PDB entry 6R9B | electron microscopy, 3.80 A resolution | chains D and F of the 7 polymer chains in the assembly

[Chain D]
Protein: DNA-directed RNA polymerase subunit beta'
Source organism: Escherichia coli (strain K12)
Notes: EC 2.7.7.6
Reference sequence: P0A8T7 (RPOC_ECOLI); residue numbers follow UniProt; this construct covers 1-1407
Amino-acid sequence (1407 residues; numbered 1 to 1407; the number before each row is that of its first residue):
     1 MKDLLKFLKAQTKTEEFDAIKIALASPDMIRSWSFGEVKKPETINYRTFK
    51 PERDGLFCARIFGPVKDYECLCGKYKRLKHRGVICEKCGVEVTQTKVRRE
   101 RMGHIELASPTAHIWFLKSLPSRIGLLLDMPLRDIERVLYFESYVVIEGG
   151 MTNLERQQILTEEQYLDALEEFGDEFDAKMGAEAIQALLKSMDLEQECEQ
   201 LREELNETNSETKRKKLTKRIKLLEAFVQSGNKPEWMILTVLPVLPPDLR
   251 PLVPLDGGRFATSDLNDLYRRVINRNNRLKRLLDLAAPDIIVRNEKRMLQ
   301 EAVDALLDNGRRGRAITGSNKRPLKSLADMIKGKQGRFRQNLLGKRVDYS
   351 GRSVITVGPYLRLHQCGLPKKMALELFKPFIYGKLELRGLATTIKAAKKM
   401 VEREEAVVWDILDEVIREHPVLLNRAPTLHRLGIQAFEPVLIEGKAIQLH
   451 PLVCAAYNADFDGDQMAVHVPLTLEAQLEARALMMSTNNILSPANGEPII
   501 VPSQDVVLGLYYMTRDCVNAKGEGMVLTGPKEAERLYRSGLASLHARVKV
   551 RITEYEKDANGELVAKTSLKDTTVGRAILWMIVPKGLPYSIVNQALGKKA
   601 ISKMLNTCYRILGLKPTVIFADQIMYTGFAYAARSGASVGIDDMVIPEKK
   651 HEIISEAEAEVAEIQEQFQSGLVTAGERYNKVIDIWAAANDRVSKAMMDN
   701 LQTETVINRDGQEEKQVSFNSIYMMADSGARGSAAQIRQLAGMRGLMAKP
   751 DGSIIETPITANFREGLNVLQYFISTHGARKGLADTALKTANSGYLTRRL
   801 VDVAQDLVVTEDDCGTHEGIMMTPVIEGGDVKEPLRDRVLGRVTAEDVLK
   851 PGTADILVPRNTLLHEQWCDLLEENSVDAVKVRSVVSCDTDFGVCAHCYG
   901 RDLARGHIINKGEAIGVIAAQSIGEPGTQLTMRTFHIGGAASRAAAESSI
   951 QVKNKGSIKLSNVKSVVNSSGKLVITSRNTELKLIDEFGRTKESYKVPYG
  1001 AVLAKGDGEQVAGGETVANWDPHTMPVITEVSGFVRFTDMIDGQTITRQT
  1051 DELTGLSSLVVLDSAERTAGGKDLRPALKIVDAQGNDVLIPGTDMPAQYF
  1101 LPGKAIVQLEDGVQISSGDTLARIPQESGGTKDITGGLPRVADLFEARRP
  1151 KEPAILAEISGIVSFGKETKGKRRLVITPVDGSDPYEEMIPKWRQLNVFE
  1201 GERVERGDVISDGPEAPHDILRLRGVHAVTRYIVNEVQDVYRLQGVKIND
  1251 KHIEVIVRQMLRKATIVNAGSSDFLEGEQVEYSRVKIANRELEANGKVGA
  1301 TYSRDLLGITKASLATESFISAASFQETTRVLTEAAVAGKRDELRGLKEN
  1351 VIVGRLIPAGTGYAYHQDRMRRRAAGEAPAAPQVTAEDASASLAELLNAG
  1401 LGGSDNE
Disordered / not traced: 1-14, 255-258, 937-946, 1050-1056, 1069-1074, 1092-1096, 1126-1132, 1377-1407
Disulfides: C814-C895
Swiss-Prot annotation at these positions:
  - binding site (Zn(2+)): C70, C72, C85, C88, C814, C888, C895, C898
  - binding site (Mg(2+)): D460, D462, D464
  - modified residue: K983 (N6-acetyllysine)
  - mutagenesis: Q504 (Q504P: Resistant to antibiotics salinamide A and B), N690 (N690D: Resistant to antibiotics salinamide A and B), M697 (M697V: Resistant to antibiotics salinamide A and B), A735 (A735T: Resistant to antibiotics salinamide A and B), R738 (R738C/H/P/S: Resistant to antibiotics salinamide A and B), A748 (A748E: Resistant to antibiotics salinamide A and B), P758 (P758S/T: Resistant to antibiotics salinamide A and B), F763 (F763C: Resistant to antibiotics salinamide A and B), S775 (S775A: Resistant to antibiotics salinamide A and B), A779 (A779T/V: Resistant to antibiotics salinamide A and B), R780 (R780C: Resistant to antibiotics salinamide A and B), G782 (G782A/C: Resistant to antibiotics salinamide A and B), 1 further mutagenesis entry in UniProt

[Chain F]
Protein: Overcome classical restriction gp0.3
Source organism: Enterobacteria phage T7
Reference sequence: P03775 (OCR_BPT7); residues 0-116 here correspond to UniProt positions 1-117 (UniProt number = residue number + 1)
Amino-acid sequence (117 residues; numbered 0 to 116; the number before each row is that of its first residue; numbering starts at 0):
     0 MAMSNMTYNNVFDHAYEMLKENIRYDDIRDTDDLHDAIHMAADNAVPHYY
    50 ADIFSVMASEGIDLEFEDSGLMPDTKDVIRILQARIYEQLTIDLWEDAED
   100 LLNEYLEEVEEYEEDEE
Disordered / not traced: 0-4, 109-116

[Chain D / chain F interface]
Contacting residue pairs (26; chain D residue first):
  L117(D) - W94(F)
  K118(D) - W94(F)
  L120(D) - W94(F)  hydrophobic
  L120(D) - E95(F)
  P131(D) - E66(F)
  L132(D) - E66(F)
  R133(D) - E66(F)
  R133(D) - D67(F)
  E211(D) - E59(F)
  T212(D) - D62(F)  hydrogen bond
  G310(D) - D31(F)
  G313(D) - D31(F)
  R314(D) - D31(F)
  A315(D) - D31(F)
  I316(D) - D29(F)
  I316(D) - D31(F)
  Q335(D) - L101(F)
  Q335(D) - N102(F)
  Y795(D) - E106(F)
  F1325(D) - N102(F)
  F1325(D) - E106(F)
  Q1326(D) - D99(F)
  Q1326(D) - N102(F)
  E1327(D) - E98(F)
  E1327(D) - N102(F)
  R1330(D) - E98(F)
Interface residues without a listed pair, chain D (25 interface residues in all): K215, K216, L217, G336, A791, S1324
Interface residues without a listed pair, chain F (17 interface residues in all): S58, G60, L105, E107

[Overview]
Chain D and chain F form an interface of 25 and 17 residues respectively; the contacts include 1 hydrogen
bond. Its one hydrogen-bonded contact is T212(D)-D62(F). Curated annotation (UniProt) lists 8 Zn2+-binding
residues, 3 Mg2+-binding residues and 13 mutagenesis sites on chain D.
Here chain D is DNA-directed RNA polymerase subunit beta' (Escherichia coli (strain K12)) and chain F is
Overcome classical restriction gp0.3 (Enterobacteria phage T7). Entry 6R9B (Cryo-EM structure of bacterial
RNAP with a DNA mimic protein Ocr from T7 phage) was determined by electron microscopy, deposited together
with 6R9G.
